2XZT - chains C and D of the 3 polymer chains in the assembly; structure by X-ray diffraction, 2.70 A resolution.

== Chain C ==
Protein: Caspase-3
Source organism: Homo sapiens
Notes: EC 3.4.22.56; fragment: p17 subunit, residues 29-175
Reference sequence: P42574 (CASP3_HUMAN); residue numbers follow UniProt; this construct covers 29-175
Sequence (149 residues; row label = number of the first residue in the row):
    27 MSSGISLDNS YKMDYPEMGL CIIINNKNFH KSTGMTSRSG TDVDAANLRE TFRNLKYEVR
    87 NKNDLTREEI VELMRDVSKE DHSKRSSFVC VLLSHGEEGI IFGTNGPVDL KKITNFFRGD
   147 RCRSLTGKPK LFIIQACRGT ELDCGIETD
Not modelled in the structure: 27-33
Differences from the reference sequence: expression tag (27-28)
Modified residues: Cys163 (s-hydroxycysteine; CSO)
Swiss-Prot annotation at these positions:
  - active site: His121, Cys163
  - modified residue: Cys163 (S-nitrosocysteine)
  - mutagenesis: Asp175 (D175A: In P3-D3A mutant; abolished cleavage and activation, leading to prevent thiol protease activity; when associated with A-9 and A-28)

== Chain D ==
Protein: Caspase-3
Source organism: Homo sapiens
Notes: EC 3.4.22.56; fragment: p12 subunit, residues 176-277
Reference sequence: P42574 (CASP3_HUMAN); numbering as in UniProt (aligned over 176-277)
Sequence (118 residues; row label = number of the first residue in the row):
   176 SGVDDDMACH KIPVEADFLY AYSTAPGYYS WRNSKDGSWF IQSLCAMLKQ YADKLEFMHI
   236 LTRVNRKVAT EFESFSFDAT FHAKKQIPCI VSMLTKELYF YHALEVLFQG PHHHHHHH
Not modelled in the structure: 176-184, 278-293
Differences from the reference sequence: expression tag (278-293)
Swiss-Prot annotation at these positions:
  - modified residue: Arg207 (Microbial infection: ADP-riboxanated arginine)
  - mutagenesis: Arg207 (R207A: Abolished ADP-riboxanation by C.violaceum CopC)

== How chain C and chain D interact ==
Pairs across the interface - 105 pairs, chain C then chain D:
  Asp34(C) - Lys271(D)
  Asn35(C) - Lys271(D)
  Asn35(C) - Glu272(D)  hydrogen bond (backbone-backbone)
  Ser36(C) - Lys271(D)
  Ser36(C) - Glu272(D)
  Ser36(C) - Tyr274(D)
  Tyr37(C) - Asp192(D)  hydrogen bond
  Tyr37(C) - Leu269(D)
  Tyr37(C) - Thr270(D)  hydrogen bond (side chain-backbone)
  Tyr37(C) - Lys271(D)
  Tyr37(C) - Glu272(D)  hydrogen bond (backbone-backbone)
  Met39(C) - Leu273(D)  hydrophobic
  Met39(C) - Tyr274(D)
  Met39(C) - His277(D)
  Met44(C) - Phe275(D)
  Ser63(C) - Arg207(D)
  Arg64(C) - Arg207(D)
  Ser65(C) - Arg207(D)  hydrogen bond (backbone-side chain)
  Ser65(C) - Asn208(D)
  Ser65(C) - Ser209(D)
  Gly66(C) - Ser209(D)  hydrogen bond (backbone-backbone)
  Gly66(C) - Gly212(D)
  Val69(C) - Lys210(D)
  Val69(C) - Asp211(D)
  Asp70(C) - Gly212(D)
  Asp70(C) - Ser213(D)  hydrogen bond
  Asp70(C) - Ile216(D)
  Asn73(C) - Cys220(D)
  Asn73(C) - Lys224(D)
  Leu74(C) - Ile216(D)  hydrophobic
  Leu74(C) - Cys220(D)
  Glu76(C) - Lys224(D)
  Thr77(C) - Cys220(D)  hydrogen bond
  Thr77(C) - Leu223(D)
  Thr77(C) - Lys224(D)  hydrogen bond
  Leu81(C) - Ala227(D)  hydrophobic
  Tyr83(C) - Phe275(D)
  Leu119(C) - Ile216(D)  hydrophobic
  Glu124(C) - Pro201(D)
  Glu124(C) - Gly202(D)  hydrogen bond (side chain-backbone)
  Lys137(C) - Glu190(D)  salt bridge
  Thr140(C) - Phe193(D)
  Thr140(C) - Tyr195(D)
  Phe143(C) - Phe193(D)
  Arg144(C) - Val189(D)
  Arg144(C) - Phe193(D)
  Gly145(C) - Val189(D)  hydrogen bond (backbone-backbone)
  Asp146(C) - Val189(D)
  Thr152(C) - Ile187(D)
  Gly153(C) - Asp192(D)
  Lys154(C) - Asp192(D)
  Pro155(C) - Asp192(D)
  Pro155(C) - Leu273(D)  hydrophobic
  Lys156(C) - Ala191(D)
  Lys156(C) - Asp192(D)  hydrogen bond (backbone-backbone)
  Lys156(C) - Phe193(D)
  Lys156(C) - Leu194(D)  hydrogen bond (backbone-backbone)
  Leu157(C) - Leu194(D)
  Leu157(C) - Phe232(D)  hydrophobic
  Leu157(C) - Leu273(D)  hydrophobic
  Phe158(C) - Phe193(D)  hydrophobic
  Phe158(C) - Leu194(D)  hydrogen bond (backbone-backbone)
  Phe158(C) - Tyr195(D)
  Phe158(C) - Ala196(D)  hydrogen bond (backbone-backbone)
  Ile159(C) - Ala196(D)
  Ile159(C) - Phe215(D)  hydrophobic
  Ile159(C) - Leu219(D)  hydrophobic
  Ile160(C) - Ala196(D)  hydrogen bond (backbone-backbone)
  Ile160(C) - Tyr197(D)  hydrophobic
  Ile160(C) - Ser198(D)  hydrogen bond (backbone-backbone)
  Gln161(C) - Ser198(D)
  Gln161(C) - Ser205(D)  hydrogen bond
  Gln161(C) - Ser213(D)  hydrogen bond
  Gln161(C) - Phe215(D)
  Ala162(C) - Ser198(D)
  Ala162(C) - Thr199(D)
  Ala162(C) - Ser205(D)
  Cys163(C) - Tyr203(D)
  Cys163(C) - Tyr204(D)
  Cys163(C) - Ser205(D)
  Arg164(C) - Tyr197(D)
  Arg164(C) - Thr199(D)  hydrogen bond (side chain-backbone)
  Arg164(C) - Ala200(D)
  Arg164(C) - Pro201(D)
  Arg164(C) - Gly202(D)  hydrogen bond (backbone-backbone)
  Arg164(C) - Tyr203(D)  hydrogen bond (backbone-backbone)
  Arg164(C) - Cys264(D)
  Gly165(C) - Gly202(D)
  Gly165(C) - Tyr203(D)
  Gly165(C) - Tyr204(D)
  Thr166(C) - Gly202(D)  hydrogen bond (backbone-backbone)
  Glu167(C) - Gly202(D)  hydrogen bond (backbone-backbone)
  Glu167(C) - Tyr203(D)
  Glu167(C) - Tyr204(D)  hydrogen bond (backbone-backbone)
  Leu168(C) - Tyr203(D)
  Leu168(C) - Tyr204(D)  hydrophobic
  Leu168(C) - Thr255(D)
  Leu168(C) - Phe256(D)  hydrophobic
  Leu168(C) - Lys259(D)
  Asp169(C) - Tyr203(D)
  Asp169(C) - Lys259(D)
  Asp169(C) - Lys260(D)  hydrogen bond (backbone-backbone)
  Cys170(C) - Ala258(D)
  Cys170(C) - Lys259(D)  hydrogen bond
  Gly171(C) - Lys260(D)
Other interface residues (no listed pair), chain C (51 interface residues in all): Thr62, Phe78, Val117, Leu136, Asn141
Other interface residues (no listed pair), chain D (49 interface residues in all): Trp206, Gln217

== Overview ==
51 residues of chain C and 49 residues of chain D are in contact, with 27 hydrogen bonds and 1 salt bridge.
Polar contacts include Lys137(C)-Glu190(D), Tyr37(C)-Asp192(D) and Tyr37(C)-Thr270(D).
Chain C is Caspase-3 and chain D is Caspase-3, both from Homo sapiens; the structure, Caspase-3 in Complex
with DARPin-3.4_I78S, was determined by X-ray diffraction.
